PDB entry 6Z3A | electron microscopy, 3.80 A resolution | chains F and C of the 4 polymer chains in the assembly

Chain F:
Name: Serine/threonine-protein kinase MEC1
Organism: Saccharomyces cerevisiae S288C
Notes: EC 2.7.11.1
UniProt: P38111 (ATR_YEAST); numbering as in UniProt; present here: 1-1081, 1090-2368
Amino-acid sequence (2368 residues; numbered 1 to 2368 plus 7 insertion-coded residues; 7 numbers in that range are skipped by the numbering (no residue carries them; nothing is unmodelled there); the number before each row is that of its first residue; a row labelled like 1085A-1085G holds insertion residues (1085A, then the next letters in order)):
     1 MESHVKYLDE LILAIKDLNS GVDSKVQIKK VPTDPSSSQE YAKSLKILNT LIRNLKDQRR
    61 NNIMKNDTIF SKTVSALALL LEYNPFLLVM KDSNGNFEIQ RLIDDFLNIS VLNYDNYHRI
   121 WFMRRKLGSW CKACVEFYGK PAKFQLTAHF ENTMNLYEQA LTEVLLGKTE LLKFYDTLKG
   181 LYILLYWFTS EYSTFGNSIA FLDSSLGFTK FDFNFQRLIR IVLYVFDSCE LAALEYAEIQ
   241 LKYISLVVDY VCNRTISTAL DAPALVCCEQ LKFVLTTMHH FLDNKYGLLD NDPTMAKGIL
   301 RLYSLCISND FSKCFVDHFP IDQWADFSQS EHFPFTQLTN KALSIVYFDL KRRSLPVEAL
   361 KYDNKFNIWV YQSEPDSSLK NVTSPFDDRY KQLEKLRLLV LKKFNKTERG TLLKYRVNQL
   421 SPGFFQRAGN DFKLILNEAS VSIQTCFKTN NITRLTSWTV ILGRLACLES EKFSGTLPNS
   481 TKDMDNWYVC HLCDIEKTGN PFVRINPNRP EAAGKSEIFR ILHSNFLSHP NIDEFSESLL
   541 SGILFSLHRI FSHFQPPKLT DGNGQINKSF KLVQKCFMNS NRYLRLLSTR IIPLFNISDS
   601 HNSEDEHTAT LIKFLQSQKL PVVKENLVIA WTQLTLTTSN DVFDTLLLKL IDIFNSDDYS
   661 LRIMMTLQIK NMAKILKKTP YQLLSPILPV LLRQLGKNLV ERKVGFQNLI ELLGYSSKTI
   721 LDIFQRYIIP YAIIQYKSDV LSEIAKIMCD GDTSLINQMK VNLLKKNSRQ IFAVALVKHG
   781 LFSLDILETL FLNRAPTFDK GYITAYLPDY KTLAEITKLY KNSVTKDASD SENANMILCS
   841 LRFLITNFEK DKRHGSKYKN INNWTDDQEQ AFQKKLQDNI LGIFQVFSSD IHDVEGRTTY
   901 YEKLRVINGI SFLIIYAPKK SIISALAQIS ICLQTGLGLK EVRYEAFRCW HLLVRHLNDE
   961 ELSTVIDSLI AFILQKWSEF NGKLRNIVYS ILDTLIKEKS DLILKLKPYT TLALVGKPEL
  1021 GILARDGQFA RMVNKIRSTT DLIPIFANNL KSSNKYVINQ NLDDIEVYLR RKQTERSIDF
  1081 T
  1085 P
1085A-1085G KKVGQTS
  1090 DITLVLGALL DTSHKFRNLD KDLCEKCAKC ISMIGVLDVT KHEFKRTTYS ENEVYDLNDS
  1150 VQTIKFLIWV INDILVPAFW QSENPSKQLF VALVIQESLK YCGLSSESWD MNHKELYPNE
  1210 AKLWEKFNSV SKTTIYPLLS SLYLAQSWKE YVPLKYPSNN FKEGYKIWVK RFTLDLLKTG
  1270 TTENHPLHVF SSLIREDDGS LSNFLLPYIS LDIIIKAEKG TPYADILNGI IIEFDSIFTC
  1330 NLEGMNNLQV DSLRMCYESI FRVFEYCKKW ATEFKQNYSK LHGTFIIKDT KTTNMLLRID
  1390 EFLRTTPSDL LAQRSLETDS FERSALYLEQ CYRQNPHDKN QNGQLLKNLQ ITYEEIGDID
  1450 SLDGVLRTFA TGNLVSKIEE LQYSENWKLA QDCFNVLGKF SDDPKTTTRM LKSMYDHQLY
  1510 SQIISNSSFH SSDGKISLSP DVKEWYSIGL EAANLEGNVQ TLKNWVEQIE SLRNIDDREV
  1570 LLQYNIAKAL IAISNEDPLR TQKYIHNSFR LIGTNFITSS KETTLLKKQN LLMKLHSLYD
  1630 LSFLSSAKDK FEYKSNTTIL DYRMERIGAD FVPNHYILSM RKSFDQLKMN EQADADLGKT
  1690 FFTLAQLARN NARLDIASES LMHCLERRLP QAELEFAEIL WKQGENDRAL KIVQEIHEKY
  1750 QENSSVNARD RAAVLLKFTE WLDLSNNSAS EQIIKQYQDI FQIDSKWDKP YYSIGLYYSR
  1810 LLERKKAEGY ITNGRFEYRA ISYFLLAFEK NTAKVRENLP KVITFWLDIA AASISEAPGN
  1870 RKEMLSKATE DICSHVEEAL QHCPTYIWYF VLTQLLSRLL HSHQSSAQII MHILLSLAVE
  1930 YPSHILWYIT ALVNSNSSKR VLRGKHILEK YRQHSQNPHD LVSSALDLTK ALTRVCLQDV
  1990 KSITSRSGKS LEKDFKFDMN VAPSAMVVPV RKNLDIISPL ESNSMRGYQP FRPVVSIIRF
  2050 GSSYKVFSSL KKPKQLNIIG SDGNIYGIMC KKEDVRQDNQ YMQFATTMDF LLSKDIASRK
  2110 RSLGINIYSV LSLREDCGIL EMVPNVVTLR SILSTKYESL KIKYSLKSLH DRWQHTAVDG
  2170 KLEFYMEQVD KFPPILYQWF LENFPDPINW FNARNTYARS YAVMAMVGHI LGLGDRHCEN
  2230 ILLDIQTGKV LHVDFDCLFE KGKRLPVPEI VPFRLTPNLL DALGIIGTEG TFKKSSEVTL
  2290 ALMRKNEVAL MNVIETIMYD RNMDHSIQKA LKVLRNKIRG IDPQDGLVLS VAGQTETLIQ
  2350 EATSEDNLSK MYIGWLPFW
Disordered / not traced: 1, 33-43, 475-479, 852-855, 1085A-1085G, 1136-1139, 1284-1287, 1867-1869, 1991-2003, 2031-2035
Swiss-Prot annotation at these positions:
  - region: Val2055 to Lys2061 (G-loop), Gly2221 to Asn2229 (Catalytic loop), His2241 to Thr2265 (Activation loop)
  - mutagenesis: Val225 (V225G: In MEC1-101; impairs both the G1/S and intra-S damage checkpoints but not the G2/M damage checkpoint; when associated with P-552 and S-781), Ser552 (S552P: In MEC1-101; impairs both the G1/S and intra-S damage checkpoints but not the G2/M damage checkpoint; when associated with S-225 and S-781), Leu781 (L781S: In MEC1-101; impairs both the G1/S and intra-S damage checkpoints but not the G2/M damage checkpoint; when associated with S-225 and P-552), Phe1179 (F1179S: In MEC1-100; impairs both the G1/S and intra-S damage checkpoints but not the G2/M damage checkpoint; when associated with S-1700), Asn1700 (N1700S: In MEC1-100; impairs both the G1/S and intra-S damage checkpoints but not the G2/M damage checkpoint; when associated with S-1179), Asp2224 (D2224A: Impairs kinase activity; when associated with K-2229), Asn2229 (N2229K: Impairs kinase activity; when associated with A-2224), Asp2243 (D2243E: Impairs kinase activity), Met2360 to Ile2362 (In MEC1-85; disrupts interaction with RFA1 and severely impairs kinase activity), Phe2367 to Trp2368 (In MEC1-87; decreases the level of MEC1 and impairs viability)
Bound ions: Zn2+: Cys490, Cys493, His553
Ligand contacts: AMP-PNP (ANP; phosphoaminophosphonic acid-adenylate ester): Ser2058, Pro2062, Tyr2117, Leu2129, Glu2130, Met2131, Val2132, Val2135, Val2136, Thr2137, Glu2228, Leu2231, Val2242
Reported in the primary citation:
  - mutagenesis - F2244A (10-fold): increased catalytic activity
  - mutagenesis - F2244L (less than 1.5 fold), F2248A, D2313A (36 +/- 10 nM): decreased catalytic activity on Dpb11
  - mutagenesis - F2093A, F2244L: decreased growth
  - mutagenesis - F2244L: increased growth in response to 100 mM hydroxyurea
  - mutagenesis - F2244L (14 fold): increased catalytic activity on ATP
  - mutagenesis - F2244L (5 fold): increased binding to ATP
  - mutagenesis - D2243N, F2244D, F2244K: abolished catalytic activity
  - mutagenesis - D2243N, F2244D, F2244K: abolished growth
  - mutagenesis - M2091A, F2244W, F2244Y: unchanged catalytic activity
  - mutagenesis - F2244W (4.3 +/-1.5 nM), F2244Y (3.2 +/- 1.1 nM), M2312A (5.8 +/- 1.5 nM Dpb11), H2314A: increased binding to Dpb11
  - mutagenesis - F2093A, H2241A, V2242A, D2245G, R2310A: decreased catalytic activity
  - mutagenesis - F2244L: increased growth in response to activator-defective yeast
  - mutagenesis - F2244L: increased signaling
  - mutagenesis - F2093A, D2245G (95 +/- 25 nM Dpb11): decreased signaling in response to Dpb11
  - mutagenesis - F2244L/D2245G: unchanged growth
  - mutagenesis - H2241A, V2242A, F2248A: decreased growth in response to hydroxyurea
  - mutagenesis - D2245G (95 +/- 25 nM): decreased binding to Dpb11
  - mutagenesis - D2245G: decreased growth in response to tel1Delta ddc1Delta
  - mutagenesis - M2312A (5.8 +/- 1.5 nM), H2314A (5.16 +/- 1.34 nM): increased catalytic activity on Dpb11
  - mutagenesis - M2312A, H2314A: increased growth in response to hydroxyurea

Chain C:
Name: DNA damage checkpoint protein LCD1
Organism: Saccharomyces cerevisiae S288C
UniProt: Q04377 (LCD1_YEAST); residues 1-747 here = UniProt positions 1-747
Amino-acid sequence (747 residues; each row starts with the number of its first residue):
     1 MRRETVGEFS SDDDDDILLE LGTRPPRFTQ IPPSSAALQT QIPTTLEVTT TTLNNKQSKN
    61 DNQLVNQLNK AQGEASMLRD KINFLNIERE KEKNIQAVKV NELQVKHLQE LAKLKQELQK
   121 LEDEKKFLQM EARGKSKREV ITNVKPPSTT LSTNTNTITP DSSSVAIEAK PQSPQSKKRK
   181 ISDNLLKKNM VPLNPNRIIP DETSLFLESI LLHQIIGADL STIEILNRLK LDYITEFKFK
   241 NFVIAKGAPI GKSIVSLLLR CKKTLTLDRF IDTLLEDIAV LIKEISVHPN ESKLAVPFLV
   301 ALMYQIVQFR PSATHNLALK DCFLFICDLI RIYHHVLKVP IHESNMNLHV EPQIFQYELI
   361 DYLIISYSFD LLEGILRVLQ SHPKQTYMEF FDENILKSFE FVYKLALTIS YKPMVNVIFS
   421 AVEVVNIITS IILNMDNSSD LKSLISGSWW RDCITRLYAL LEKEIKSGDV YNENVDTTTL
   481 HMSKYHDFFG LIRNIGDNEL GGLISKLIYT DRLQSVPRVI SKEDIGMDSD KFTAPIIGYK
   541 MEKWLLKLKD EVLNIFENLL MIYGDDATIV NGEMLIHSSK FLSREQALMI ERYVGQDSPN
   601 LDLRCHLIEH TLTIIYRLWK DHFKQLREEQ IKQVESQLIM SLWRFLVCQT ETVTANEREM
   661 RDHRHLVDSL HDLTIKDQAS YYEDAFEDLP EYIEEELKMQ LNKRTGRIMQ VKYDEKFQEM
   721 ARTILESKSF DLTTLEEADS LYISMGL
Disordered / not traced: 1-188, 527-531
Swiss-Prot annotation at these positions:
  - modified residue (Phosphoserine): Ser10, Ser11, Ser76
  - mutagenesis: Lys177 (K177A: Impairs dsDNA and ssDNA binding of the MEC1-LCD1 complex), Arg179 (R179A: Impairs dsDNA and ssDNA binding of the MEC1-LCD1 complex)

Chain F / chain C interface:
Pairs across the interface (8):
  Thr276(F) - Lys263(C)
  His279(F) - Lys263(C)
  Asp283(F) - Lys263(C)
  Asp317(F) - Lys263(C)
  Pro320(F) - Thr264(C)
  Asp322(F) - Asn241(C)  hydrogen bond
  Gln323(F) - Thr264(C)
  Gln323(F) - Arg269(C)  hydrogen bond (backbone-side chain)

In short:
The interface between chain F and chain C involves 7 residues on one side and 4 on the other, with 2 hydrogen
bonds. Polar contacts include Asp322(F)-Asn241(C) and Gln323(F)-Arg269(C). The paper reports that F2093A,
H2241A and V2242A of chain F, among others, reduce catalytic activity; F2244W, F2244Y and M2312A of chain F,
among others, increase binding to Dpb11; 18 substitutions were tested in all.
Chain F is Serine/threonine-protein kinase MEC1 and chain C is DNA damage checkpoint protein LCD1, both from
Saccharomyces cerevisiae S288C; the structure, Mec1-Ddc2 (wild-type) in complex with AMP-PNP, was determined
by electron microscopy (same publication as 6Z2W and 6Z2X).
